5DDM - chains B and P of the 3 polymer chains in the assembly; structure by X-ray diffraction, 2.80 A resolution.

[Chain B]
Molecule: DNA polymerase lambda
From: Homo sapiens
Notes: EC 2.7.7.7
Reference sequence: Q9UGP5 (DPOLL_HUMAN); residue numbers follow UniProt; this construct covers 242-575
Amino-acid sequence (335 residues; numbered 241 to 575; the number before each row is that of its first residue):
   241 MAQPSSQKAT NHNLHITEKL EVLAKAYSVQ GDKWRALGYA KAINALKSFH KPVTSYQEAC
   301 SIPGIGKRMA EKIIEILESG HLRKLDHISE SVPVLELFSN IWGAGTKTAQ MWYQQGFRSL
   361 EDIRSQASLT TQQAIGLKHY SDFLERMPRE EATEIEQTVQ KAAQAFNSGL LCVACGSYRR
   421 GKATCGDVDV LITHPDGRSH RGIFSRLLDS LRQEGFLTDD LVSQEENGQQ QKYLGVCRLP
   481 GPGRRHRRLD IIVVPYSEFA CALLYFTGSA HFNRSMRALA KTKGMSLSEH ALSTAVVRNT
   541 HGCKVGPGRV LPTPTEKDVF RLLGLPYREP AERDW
Unresolved in the structure: 241-328
Sequence notes: expression tag (241)
Ion coordination: Na+: Ser339, Ile341, Ala344 (shared with DT4(P) of chain P)

[Chain P]
Molecule: 6-nt DNA strand
Sequence (6 nucleotides; numbered 1 to 6; the number before each row is that of its first residue):
     1 CAGTAC
Ion coordination: Na+: DT4 (shared with Ser339(B), Ile341(B), Ala344(B) of chain B)

[How chain B and chain P interact]
Pairs across the interface (27; chain B residue first):
  Ile341(B) - DT4(P)  phosphate contact
  Trp342(B) - DT4(P)  hydrogen bond to the phosphate
  Trp342(B) - DA5(P)  hydrogen bond to the phosphate
  Gly343(B) - DG3(P)  phosphate contact
  Gly343(B) - DT4(P)  hydrogen bond to the phosphate
  Ala344(B) - DG3(P)  phosphate contact
  Ala344(B) - DT4(P)  phosphate contact
  Gly345(B) - DG3(P)  hydrogen bond to the phosphate
  Thr346(B) - DG3(P)  hydrogen bond to the phosphate
  Lys347(B) - DA2(P)  phosphate contact
  Lys347(B) - DG3(P)  hydrogen bond to the phosphate
  Thr348(B) - DG3(P)  hydrogen bond to the phosphate
  Arg420(B) - DC6(P)  phosphate contact
  Asp427(B) - DC6(P)  phosphate contact
  Asp429(B) - DA5(P)  phosphate contact
  Asp429(B) - DC6(P)  phosphate contact
  Leu474(B) - DA5(P)  sugar contact
  Arg488(B) - DA5(P)  salt bridge to the phosphate
  Asp490(B) - DA5(P)  sugar contact
  Tyr505(B) - DA5(P)  hydrogen bond to the base
  Tyr505(B) - DC6(P)  sugar contact
  Phe506(B) - DC6(P)  sugar contact
  Thr507(B) - DC6(P)  phosphate contact
  Gly508(B) - DC6(P)  phosphate contact
  Ser509(B) - DC6(P)  sugar contact
  Ala510(B) - DC6(P)  base contact
  Asn513(B) - DC6(P)  hydrogen bond to the base
Interface residues without a listed pair, chain B (23 interface residues in all): Lys472, Arg514

[Summary]
Chain B and chain P form an interface of 23 and 5 residues respectively, with 9 hydrogen bonds and 1 salt
bridge. Polar contacts include Tyr505(B)-DA5(P), Asn513(B)-DC6(P) and Trp342(B)-DT4(P). Ser339(B), Ile341(B),
Ala344(B) and DT4(P) coordinate Na+.
Here chain B is DNA polymerase lambda (Homo sapiens) and chain P is a 6-nt DNA strand. Entry 5DDM (Human DNA
polymerase lambda- Apoenzyme and complex with 6 paired DNA) was determined by X-ray diffraction (same
publication as 4XQ8, 4XRH, 5CA7, 5CHG, 5CJ7, 5CR0, 5CWR and 5DKW).
